Entry 7ET3 (electron microscopy, 4.20 A resolution (low resolution: residue-level contacts below are approximate; hydrogen-bond / salt-bridge calls are withheld)); this record covers chains j and a of the 23 polymer chains in the assembly.

# Chain j
Name: Small capsomere-interacting protein
Organism: Human cytomegalovirus
UniProt: A8T7C4 (A8T7C4_HCMV); residue numbers follow UniProt; this construct covers 1-75
Amino-acid sequence (75 residues; numbered 1 to 75; the number before each row is that of its first residue):
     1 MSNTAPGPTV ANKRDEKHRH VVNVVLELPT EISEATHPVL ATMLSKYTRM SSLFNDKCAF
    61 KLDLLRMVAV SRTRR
Unresolved in the structure: 1-12

# Chain a
Name: Major capsid protein
Organism: Human cytomegalovirus
UniProt: A0A1U8QPG3 (A0A1U8QPG3_HCMV); residue numbers follow UniProt; this construct covers 1-1370
Amino-acid sequence (1370 residues; each row starts with the number of its first residue):
     1 MENWSALELL PKVGIPTDFL THVKTSAGEE MFEALRIYYG DDPERYNIHF EAIFGTFCNR
    61 LEWVYFLTSG LAAAAHAIKF HDLNKLTTGK MLFHVQVPRV ASGAGLPTSR QTTIMVTKYS
   121 EKSPITIPFE LSAACLTYLR ETFEGTILDK ILNVEAMHTV LRALKNTADA MERGLIHSFL
   181 QTLLRKAPPY FVVQTLVENA TLARQALNRI QRSNILQSFK AKMLATLFLL NRTRDRDYVL
   241 KFLTRLAEAA TDSILDNPTT YTTSSGAKIS GVMVSTANVM QIIMSLLSSH ITKETVSAPA
   301 TYGNFVLSPE NAVTAISYHS ILADFNSYKA HLTSGQPHLP NDSLSQAGAH SLTPLSMDVI
   361 RLGEKTVIME NLRRVYKNTD TKDPLERNVD LTFFFPVGLY LPEDRGYTTV ESKVKLNDTV
   421 RNALPTTAYL LNRDRAVQKI DFVDALKTLC HPVLHEPAPC LQTFTERGPP SEPAMQRLLE
   481 CRFQQEPMGG AARRIPHFYR VRREVPRTVN EMKQDFVVTD FYKVGNITLY TELHPFFDFT
   541 HCQENSETVA LCTPRIVIGN LPDGLAPGPF HELRTWEIME HMRLRPPPDY EETLRLFKTT
   601 VTSPNYPELC YLVDVLVHGN VDAFLLIRTF VARCIVNMFH TRQLLVFAHS YALVTLIAEH
   661 LADGALPPQL LFHYRNLVAV LRLVTRISAL PGLNNGQLAE EPLSAYVNAL HDHRLWPPFV
   721 THLPRNMEGV QVVADRQPLN PANIEARHHG VSDVPRLGAM DADEPLFVDD YRATDDEWTL
   781 QKVFYLCLMP AMTNNRACGL GLNLKTLLVD LFYRPAFLLM PAATAVSTSG TTSKESTSGV
   841 TPEDSIAAQR QAVGEMLTEL VEDVATDAHT PLLQACRELF LAVQFVGEHV KVLEVRAPLD
   901 HAQRQGLPDF ISRQHVLYNG CCVVTAPKTL IEYSLPVPFH RFYSNPTICA ALSDDIKRYV
   961 TEFPHYHRHD GGFPLPTAFA HEYHNWLRSP FSRYSATCPN VLHSVMTLAA MLYKISPVSL
  1021 VLQTKAHIHP GFALTAVRTD TFEVDMLLYS GKSCTSVIIN NPIVTKEERD ISTTYHVTQN
  1081 INTVDMGLGY TSNTCVAYVN RVRTDMGVRV QDLFRVFPMN VYRHDEVDRW IRHAAGVERP
  1141 QLLDTETISM LTFGSMSERN AAATVHGQKA ACELILTPVT MDVNYFKIPN NPRGRASCML
  1201 AVDPYDTEAA TKAIYDHREA DAQTFAATHN PWASQAGCLS DVLYNTRHRE RLGYNSKFYS
  1261 PCAQYFNTEE IIAANKTLFK TIDEYLLRAK DCIRGDTDTQ YVCVEGTEQL IENPCRLTQE
  1321 ALPILSTTTL ALMETKLKGG AGAFATSETH FGNYVVGEII PLQQSMLFNS
Unresolved in the structure: 1-54, 140-150, 823-841
Cystine bridges: Cys481-Cys542, Cys1292-Cys1303

# Chain j / chain a interface
Pairs across the interface - 39 pairs, chain j then chain a:
  Leu26(j) - Tyr813(a)
  His37(j) - Leu818(a)
  Asp56(j) - Gly758(a)
  Asp56(j) - Lys805(a)
  Cys58(j) - Lys805(a)
  Cys58(j) - Val809(a)
  Ala59(j) - Val754(a)
  Ala59(j) - Leu757(a)
  Ala59(j) - Gly758(a)
  Ala59(j) - Lys805(a)
  Phe60(j) - Val754(a)
  Lys61(j) - Tyr813(a)
  Leu62(j) - Lys805(a)
  Leu62(j) - Leu808(a)
  Leu62(j) - Val809(a)
  Asp63(j) - Ser752(a)
  Asp63(j) - Val754(a)
  Asp63(j) - Leu757(a)
  Leu64(j) - Tyr813(a)
  Leu64(j) - Leu818(a)
  Leu65(j) - Leu808(a)
  Leu65(j) - Phe812(a)
  Leu65(j) - Leu818(a)
  Leu65(j) - Phe880(a)
  Arg66(j) - His749(a)
  Arg66(j) - Gly750(a)
  Arg66(j) - Ser752(a)
  Arg66(j) - Leu757(a)
  Arg66(j) - Val883(a)
  Arg66(j) - Gln884(a)
  Met67(j) - Gly750(a)
  Met67(j) - Ser752(a)
  Val68(j) - Leu818(a)
  Val68(j) - Phe880(a)
  Val70(j) - Gln884(a)
  Arg72(j) - Met820(a)
  Arg72(j) - Ala822(a)
  Arg75(j) - Asp622(a)
  Arg75(j) - Leu626(a)
Also at the interface, not in a pair above, chain j (21 interface residues in all): Glu27, Ile32, Ala69, Thr73
Also at the interface, not in a pair above, chain a (27 interface residues in all): Leu625, Val751, Asp753, Thr806, Leu819, Leu881, Phe885, Val886

# Overview
Chain j and chain a form an interface of 21 and 27 residues respectively.
Here chain j is Small capsomere-interacting protein and chain a is Major capsid protein, both from Human
cytomegalovirus. Entry 7ET3 (C5 portal vertex in the enveloped virion capsid) was determined by electron
microscopy, deposited together with 7ET2, 7ETJ, 7ETM and 7ETO.
